PDB entry 6J0B | electron microscopy, 2.90 A resolution | chains A and L of the 24 polymer chains in the assembly

# Chain A (and L)
Name: Pvc2
Organism: Photorhabdus asymbiotica subsp. asymbiotica (strain ATCC 43949 / 3105-77)
Notes: chain L of this document is another copy of the same molecule, construct and numbering; everything in this record applies to it too
Reference sequence: B6VNP3 (B6VNP3_PHOAA); residues 1-355 here = UniProt positions 1-355
Amino-acid sequence (355 residues; each row starts with the number of its first residue):
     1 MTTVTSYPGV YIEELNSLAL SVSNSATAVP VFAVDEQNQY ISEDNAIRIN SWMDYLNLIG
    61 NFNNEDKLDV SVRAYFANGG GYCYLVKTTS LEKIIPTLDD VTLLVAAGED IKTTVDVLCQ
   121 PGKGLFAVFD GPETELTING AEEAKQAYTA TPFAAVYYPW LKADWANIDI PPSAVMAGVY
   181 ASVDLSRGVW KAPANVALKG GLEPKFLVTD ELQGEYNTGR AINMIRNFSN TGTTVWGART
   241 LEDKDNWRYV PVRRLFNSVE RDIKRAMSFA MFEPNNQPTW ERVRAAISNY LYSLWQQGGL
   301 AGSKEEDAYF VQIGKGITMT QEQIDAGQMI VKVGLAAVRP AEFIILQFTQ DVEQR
Disordered / not traced: 1, 354-355

# Interface between chain A and chain L
Contacting residue pairs (25; chain A residue first):
  Pro8(A) with Phe272(L), hydrophobic
  Gly9(A) with Met271(L)
  Val10(A) with Lys264(L); Met271(L), hydrophobic
  Ile12(A) with Pro121(L); Gly122(L); Glu260(L); Lys264(L)
  Glu14(A) with Pro121(L); Arg253(L), salt bridge; Glu260(L)
  Ser17(A) with Lys332(L)
  Ala19(A) with Gln312(L); Ile317(L), hydrophobic; Lys332(L)
  Leu20(A) with Ile317(L)
  Ser21(A) with Ile317(L)
  Val22(A) with Gly316(L)
  Ser51(A) with Gly316(L)
  Met53(A) with Gly316(L); Ile317(L); Thr318(L); Met319(L); Thr320(L)
  Asn57(A) with Thr320(L)
Other interface residues (no listed pair), chain L (17 interface residues in all): Trp247, Met267, Lys315

# Summary
The interface between chain A and chain L involves 13 residues on one side and 17 on the other; the contacts
include 1 salt bridge. Its one salt-bridged contact is Glu14(A)-Arg253(L).
Both chains are Pvc2 (Photorhabdus asymbiotica subsp. asymbiotica (strain ATCC 43949 / 3105-77)). Entry 6J0B
(Cryo-EM Structure of an Extracellular Contractile Injection System, PVC sheath-tube complex in extended
state) was determined by electron microscopy together with 6J0C, 6J0F, 6J0M and 6J0N from the same study.
